7VB0 - chains I and J of the 12 polymer chains in the assembly; structure by electron microscopy, 3.60 A resolution.

# Chain I
Name: V-type ATP synthase subunit G
Source organism: Thermus thermophilus HB8
Reference sequence: Q5SIT5 (Q5SIT5_THET8); numbering as in UniProt (aligned over 1-120)
Chain sequence (120 residues; row label = number of the first residue in the row):
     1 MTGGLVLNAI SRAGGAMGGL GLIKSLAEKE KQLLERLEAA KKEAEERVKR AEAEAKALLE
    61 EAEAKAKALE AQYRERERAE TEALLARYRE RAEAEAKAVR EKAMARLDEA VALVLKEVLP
Not modelled in the structure: 1-80

# Chain J
Name: V-type ATP synthase subunit E
Source organism: Thermus thermophilus HB8
Reference sequence: P74901 (VATE_THET8); residue numbers follow UniProt; this construct covers 1-188
Chain sequence (188 residues; each row starts with the number of its first residue):
     1 MSKLEAILSQ EVEAEIQALL QEAEAKAEAV KREAEEKAKA LLQARERALE AQYRAALRRA
    61 ESAGELLVAT ARTQARGEVL EEVRRRVREA LEALPQKPEW PEVVRKLALE ALEALPGAKA
   121 LVANPEDLPH LEALARERGV ELQAEPALRL GVRAVGAEGK TQVENSLLAR LDRAWDALSS
   181 KVAQALWG
Not modelled in the structure: 1-60, 188

# How chain I and chain J interact
Residue-residue contacts (23):
  A92(I) - L67(J)
  A92(I) - A71(J)
  E95(I) - V68(J)
  A96(I) - A71(J)
  A96(I) - A75(J)
  V99(I) - A75(J)  hydrophobic
  V99(I) - W187(J)
  R100(I) - E78(J)
  R100(I) - V79(J)
  A103(I) - V79(J)  hydrophobic
  A103(I) - W187(J)
  M104(I) - V79(J)  hydrophobic
  R106(I) - L186(J)
  L107(I) - V79(J)  hydrophobic
  L107(I) - V83(J)  hydrophobic
  L107(I) - R86(J)
  A110(I) - L186(J)  hydrophobic
  V111(I) - V87(J)  hydrophobic
  V114(I) - V182(J)  hydrophobic
  L115(I) - V87(J)  hydrophobic
  L115(I) - L91(J)  hydrophobic
  E117(I) - L178(J)
  L119(I) - L91(J)  hydrophobic
Interface residues without a listed pair, chain I (22 interface residues in all): Y88, R89, E93, K102, L113, V118, P120
Interface residues without a listed pair, chain J (23 interface residues in all): G64, E82, A90, E110, R170, L171, A174, W175, A185

# Overview
Chain I and chain J form an interface of 22 and 23 residues respectively.
Here chain I is V-type ATP synthase subunit G and chain J is V-type ATP synthase subunit E, both from Thermus
thermophilus HB8. Entry 7VB0 (V1EG domain of V/A-ATPase from Thermus thermophilus at saturated ATP-gamma-S
condition, state3) was determined by electron microscopy, deposited together with 7VAI, 7VAJ, 7VAK, 7VAL,
7VAM, 7VAN and 11 further entries.
